PDB entry 6QWM | X-ray diffraction, 2.90 A resolution | chains A and C of the 4 polymer chains in the assembly

# Chain A
Name: Listeriolysin positive regulatory factor A
Source organism: Listeria monocytogenes
UniProtKB: Q4TVQ0 (Q4TVQ0_LISMN); numbering as in UniProt (aligned over 1-237)
Sequence (239 residues; each row starts with the number of its first residue; numbers below 1 keep their minus sign (Gly-1 is residue -1)):
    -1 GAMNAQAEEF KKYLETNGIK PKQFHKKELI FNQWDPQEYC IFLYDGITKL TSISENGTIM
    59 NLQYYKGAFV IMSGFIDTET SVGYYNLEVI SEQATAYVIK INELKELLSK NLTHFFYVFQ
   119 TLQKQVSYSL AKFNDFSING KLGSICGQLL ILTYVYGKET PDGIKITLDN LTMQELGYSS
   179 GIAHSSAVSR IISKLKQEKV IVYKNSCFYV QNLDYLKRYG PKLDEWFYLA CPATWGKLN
Not modelled in the structure: -1 to 1
Sequence notes: expression tag (-1 to 0); engineered mutation Gly218 (Ala in Q4TVQ0)
Reported in the primary citation:
  - mutagenesis - G145S, A218G: increased binding to the 30-nt DNA strand (chain C)
  - mutagenesis - G145S, A218G: increased growth in response to G-6-P
  - mutagenesis - G145C, G145S, A218G: increased signaling

# Chain C
Molecule: 30-nt DNA strand
Sequence (30 nucleotides; row label = number of the first residue in the row):
     1 TTGAGGCATT AACATTTGTT AACGACGATA

# Interface between chain A and chain C
Contacting residue pairs - 9 pairs, chain A then chain C:
  Thr170(A) - DC7(C)  phosphate contact
  Thr170(A) - DA8(C)  phosphate contact
  Met171(A) - DA8(C)  hydrogen bond to the phosphate
  Met171(A) - DT9(C)  phosphate contact
  Ser184(A) - DT10(C)  base contact
  Ser187(A) - DT9(C)  phosphate contact
  Ser187(A) - DT10(C)  base contact
  Ser191(A) - DT10(C)  hydrogen bond to the phosphate
  Lys194(A) - DT9(C)  salt bridge to the phosphate
Also at the interface, not in a pair above, chain A (10 interface residues in all): Leu169, Gln172, Ser183, Arg188
Also at the interface, not in a pair above, chain C (6 interface residues in all): DA11, DA12

# In short
The interface between chain A and chain C involves 10 residues on one side and 6 on the other, with 2 hydrogen
bonds and 1 salt bridge. Among the polar pairs are Met171(A)-DA8(C), Ser191(A)-DT10(C) and Lys194(A)-DT9(C).
The paper reports that G145C, G145S and A218G of chain A increase signaling; G145S and A218G of chain A
increase binding to the 30-nt DNA strand (chain C).
Here chain A is Listeriolysin positive regulatory factor A (Listeria monocytogenes) and chain C is a 30-nt DNA
strand. Entry 6QWM (The Transcriptional Regulator PrfA-A218G mutant from Listeria Monocytogenes in complex
with a 30-bp operator PrfA-box motif) was determined by X-ray diffraction, deposited together with 6QWF, 6QWH
and 6QWK.
